Entry 8UBB (electron microscopy, 3.23 A resolution); this record covers chains A and H of the 9 polymer chains in the assembly.

== Chain A ==
Protein: Reverse transcriptase
Source organism: Bordetella phage BPP-1
Reference sequence: Q775D8 (Q775D8_BPBPP); residues 1-328 here = UniProt positions 1-328
Amino-acid sequence (328 residues; numbered 1 to 328; the number before each row is that of its first residue):
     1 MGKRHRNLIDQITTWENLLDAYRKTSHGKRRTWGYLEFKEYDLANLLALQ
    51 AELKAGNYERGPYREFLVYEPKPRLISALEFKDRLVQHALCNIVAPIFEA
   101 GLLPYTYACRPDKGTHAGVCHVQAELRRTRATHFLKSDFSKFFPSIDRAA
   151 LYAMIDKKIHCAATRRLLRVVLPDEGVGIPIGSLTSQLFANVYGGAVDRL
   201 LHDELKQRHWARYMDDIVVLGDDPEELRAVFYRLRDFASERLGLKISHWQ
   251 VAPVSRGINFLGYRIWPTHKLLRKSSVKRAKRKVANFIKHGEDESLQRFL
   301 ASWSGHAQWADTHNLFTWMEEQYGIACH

== Chain H ==
Molecule: Diversity-generating retroelement (DGR) RNA TR
Sequence (36 nucleotides; each row starts with the number of its first residue):
    99 CGCUGCUGCGCGGCGUCUAUGCCCAUCACCUUCUUG
Unresolved in the structure: 99-116, 130-134

== Interface between chain A and chain H ==
Residue-residue contacts (32; chain A residue first):
  Lys-29(A) / A117(H)  salt bridge to the phosphate
  Lys-29(A) / U118(H)  salt bridge to the phosphate
  Phe-66(A) / A117(H)  sugar contact
  Ile-76(A) / A117(H)  base contact
  Ala-78(A) / A117(H)  sugar contact
  Arg-84(A) / A117(H)  phosphate contact
  Arg-84(A) / U118(H)  salt bridge to the phosphate
  His-88(A) / G119(H)  salt bridge to the phosphate
  Cys-109(A) / G119(H)  hydrogen bond to the sugar
  Arg-110(A) / C120(H)  phosphate contact
  Asp-112(A) / C121(H)  phosphate contact
  Gly-114(A) / C120(H)  phosphate contact
  Gly-114(A) / C121(H)  phosphate contact
  Thr-115(A) / C120(H)  hydrogen bond to the sugar
  His-116(A) / C120(H)  sugar contact
  His-116(A) / C121(H)  sugar contact
  Gly-182(A) / A117(H)  hydrogen bond to the sugar
  Gly-182(A) / U118(H)  sugar contact
  Ser-183(A) / U118(H)  sugar contact
  Leu-184(A) / U118(H)  sugar contact
  Leu-184(A) / G119(H)  phosphate contact
  Gln-187(A) / U118(H)  sugar contact
  Gln-187(A) / G119(H)  sugar contact
  Tyr-213(A) / G119(H)  sugar contact
  Tyr-213(A) / C120(H)  sugar contact
  Ala-301(A) / C122(H)  hydrogen bond to the sugar
  Ala-301(A) / A123(H)  sugar contact
  Gly-305(A) / C121(H)  sugar contact
  Gly-305(A) / C122(H)  hydrogen bond to the sugar
  Gln-308(A) / C121(H)  hydrogen bond to the sugar
  Gln-308(A) / C122(H)  hydrogen bond to the phosphate
  Trp-309(A) / C121(H)  hydrogen bond to the sugar
Interface residues without a listed pair, chain A (26 interface residues in all): Arg-64, Ser-77, Pro-111, Ser-302, Ser-304

== In short ==
Chain A and chain H form an interface of 26 and 7 residues respectively, with 8 hydrogen bonds and 4 salt
bridges. Among the polar pairs are Cys-109(A)/G119(H), Thr-115(A)/C120(H) and Gly-182(A)/A117(H).
Here chain A is Reverse transcriptase (Bordetella phage BPP-1) and chain H is Diversity-generating
retroelement (DGR) RNA TR. Entry 8UBB (Diversity-generating retroelement (DGR) ribonucleoprotein reverse
transcriptase - Active State (N-empty) 1b) was determined by electron microscopy together with 8UB7, 8UB8,
8UB9, 8UBA, 8UBC, 8UBD, 8UBE and 8UBF from the same study.
